PDB entry 7EH5 | electron microscopy, 4.00 A resolution | chains H and L of the 15 polymer chains in the assembly

[Chain H]
Protein: RBD-chAb45, heavy chain
Organism: Homo sapiens
Amino-acid sequence (449 residues; row label = number of the first residue in the row):
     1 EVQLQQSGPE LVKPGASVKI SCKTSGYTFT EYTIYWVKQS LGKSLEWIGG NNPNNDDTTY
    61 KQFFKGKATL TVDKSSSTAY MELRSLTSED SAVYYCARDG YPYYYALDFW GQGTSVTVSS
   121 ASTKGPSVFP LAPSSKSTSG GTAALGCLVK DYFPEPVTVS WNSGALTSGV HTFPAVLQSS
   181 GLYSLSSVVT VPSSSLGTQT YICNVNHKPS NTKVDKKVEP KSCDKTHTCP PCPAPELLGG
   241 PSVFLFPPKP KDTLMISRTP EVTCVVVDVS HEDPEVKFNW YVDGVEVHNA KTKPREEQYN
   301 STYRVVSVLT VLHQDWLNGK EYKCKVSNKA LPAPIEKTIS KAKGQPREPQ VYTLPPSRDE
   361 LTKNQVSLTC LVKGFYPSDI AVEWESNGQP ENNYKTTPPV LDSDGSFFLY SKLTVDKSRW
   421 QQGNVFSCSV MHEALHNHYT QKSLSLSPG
Not modelled in the structure: 121-449
Disulfide bonds: Cys22-Cys96

[Chain L]
Protein: RBD-chAb45, light chain
Organism: Homo sapiens
Amino-acid sequence (214 residues; numbered 1 to 214; the number before each row is that of its first residue):
     1 DIVMTQSQKF MSTSVGDRVS VTCKSSQNVG TNVAWYQQKP GQSPKALIYS ASYRYSGVPD
    61 HFTGSGSGTD FTLTISNVQS ADLAEYFCQQ YNNYPWTFGG GTKLEIKRTV AAPSVFIFPP
   121 SDEQLKSGTA SVVCLLNNFY PREAKVQWKV DNALQSGNSQ ESVTEQDSKD STYSLSSTLT
   181 LSKADYEKHK VYACEVTHQG LSSPVTKSFN RGEC
Not modelled in the structure: 111-214
Disulfide bonds: Cys23-Cys88

[How chain H and chain L interact]
Pairs across the interface - 20 pairs, chain H then chain L:
  Lys43(H) with Phe87(L)
  Ser44(H) with Phe87(L); Gly99(L), hydrogen bond (side chain-backbone); Gly100(L)
  Leu45(H) with Phe98(L)
  Trp47(H) with Tyr94(L)
  Thr59(H) with Tyr94(L), hydrogen bond
  Tyr60(H) with Tyr94(L)
  Lys61(H) with Trp96(L)
  Gln62(H) with Pro95(L)
  Tyr104(H) with Tyr53(L); Tyr55(L); Ser56(L), hydrogen bond (side chain-backbone); Gly57(L)
  Tyr105(H) with Tyr49(L)
  Ala106(H) with Tyr36(L), hydrogen bond (backbone-side chain)
  Trp110(H) with Tyr36(L), hydrophobic; Ser43(L); Pro44(L)
  Gly111(H) with Ser43(L)
Interface residues without a listed pair, chain H (16 interface residues in all): Gln39, Tyr95, Leu107
Interface residues without a listed pair, chain L (18 interface residues in all): Gln38, Gln42, Arg54

[Summary]
Chain H and chain L form an interface of 16 and 18 residues respectively, with 4 hydrogen bonds. Among the
polar pairs are Ser44(H)-Gly99(L), Thr59(H)-Tyr94(L) and Tyr104(H)-Ser56(L).
Here chain H is RBD-chAb45, heavy chain and chain L is RBD-chAb45, light chain, both from Homo sapiens. Entry
7EH5 (Cryo-EM structure of SARS-CoV-2 S-D614G variant in complex with neutralizing antibodies, RBD-chAb15 and
RBD-chAb45) was determined by electron microscopy together with 7EDF, 7EDG, 7EDH, 7EDI and 7EDJ from the same
study.
